2P7S - chain A; structure by X-ray diffraction, 1.80 A resolution.

Chain A:
Molecule: Amphinase-2
Organism: Rana pipiens
Notes: EC 3.1.27.-
UniProt: P85073 (AMPS2_RANPI); residues 1-114 here = UniProt positions 1-114
Amino-acid sequence (114 residues; numbered 1 to 114; the number before each row is that of its first residue):
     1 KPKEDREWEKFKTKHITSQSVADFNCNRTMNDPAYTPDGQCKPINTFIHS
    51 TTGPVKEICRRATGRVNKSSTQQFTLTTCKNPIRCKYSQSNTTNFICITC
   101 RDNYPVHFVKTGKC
Not modelled in the structure: 1-4
Disulfides: Cys-26/Cys-79, Cys-41/Cys-85, Cys-59/Cys-100, Cys-97/Cys-114
Covalent attachments: N-acetylglucosamine (NAG) linked to Asn-27
Swiss-Prot annotation at these positions:
  - active site: His-15 (Proton acceptor), His-107 (Proton donor)
  - binding site (substrate): Lys-42 to Thr-46
  - glycosylation (N-linked (GlcNAc...) asparagine): Asn-27, Asn-67, Asn-91

Overview:
UniProt lists active-site residues His-15 and His-107 and 5 substrate-binding residues.
Chain A is Amphinase-2 (Rana pipiens); the structure, Enzymatic and Structural Characterisation of Amphinase,
a Novel Cytotoxic Ribonuclease from Rana pipiens Oocytes, was determined by X-ray diffraction, deposited
together with 2P6Z.
